Entry 3OYB (X-ray diffraction, 2.54 A resolution); this record covers chains A and D of the 4 polymer chains in the assembly.

Chain A:
Name: PFV integrase
Organism: Human spumaretrovirus
Reference sequence: P14350 (POL_FOAMV); residues 1-392 here correspond to UniProt positions 752-1143 (UniProt number = residue number + 751)
Chain sequence (395 residues; row label = number of the first residue in the row; numbers below 1 keep their minus sign (Gly-2 is residue -2)):
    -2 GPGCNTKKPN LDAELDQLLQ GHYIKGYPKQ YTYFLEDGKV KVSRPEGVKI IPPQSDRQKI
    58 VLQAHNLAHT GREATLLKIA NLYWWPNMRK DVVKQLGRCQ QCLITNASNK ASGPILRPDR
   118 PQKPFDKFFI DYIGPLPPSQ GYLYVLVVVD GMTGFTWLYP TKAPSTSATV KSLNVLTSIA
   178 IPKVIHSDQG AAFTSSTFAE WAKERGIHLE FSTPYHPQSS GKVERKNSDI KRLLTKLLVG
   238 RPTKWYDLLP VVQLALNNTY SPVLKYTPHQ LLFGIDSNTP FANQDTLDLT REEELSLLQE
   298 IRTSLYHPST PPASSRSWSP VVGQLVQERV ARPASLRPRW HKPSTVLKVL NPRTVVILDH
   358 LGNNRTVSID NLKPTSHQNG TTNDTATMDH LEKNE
Unresolved in the structure: -2 to 7, 376-392
Differences from the reference sequence: expression tag (-2 to 0); variant Ser217 (Gly968 in P14350), Gly218 (Ser969 in P14350)
UniProt features mapped onto this chain:
  - binding site (Mg(2+)): Asp123, Asp185
Bound ions: Zn2+: His62, His66, Cys96, Cys99; Mg2+ site 1: Asp128, Asp185 (together with magnesium); Mg2+ site 2: Asp128, Glu221 (together with magnesium)
Ligand contacts: magnesium (ZZX; (6S)-2-(3-chloro-4-fluorobenzyl)-8-ethyl-10-hydroxy-N,6-dimethyl-1,9-dioxo-1,2,6,7,8,9-hexahydropyrazino[1',2':1,5]pyrrolo[2,3-d]pyridazine-4-carboxamide): Asp128, Tyr129, Asp185, Gln186, Gly187, Tyr212, Pro214, Gln215, Glu221
Reported in the primary citation:
  - Mg2+ coordination: Asp128, Asp185, Glu221
  - catalytic residues: Asp128, Asp185, Glu221
  - binding site for magnesium: Gly187, Tyr212, Pro214
  - conformationally variable residues (loop rearrangement, side-chain flip): Tyr212, Ala328
  - contacts within the chain: Ser209-Ser217, Asp128-Asn224 (hydrogen bond), Tyr212-Ala328
  - mutagenesis - S217H (Kd 200 nM): decreased binding to magnesium
  - mutagenesis - N224H (Kd 25 nM): unchanged binding to magnesium
  - mutagenesis - S217Q, N224H: decreased catalytic activity
  - mutagenesis - S217H: increased catalytic activity

Chain D:
Molecule: 17-nt DNA strand
Sequence (17 nucleotides; numbered 1 to 17; the number before each row is that of its first residue):
     1 TGCGAAATTC CATGACA

Interface between chain A and chain D:
Residue-residue contacts - 8 pairs, chain A then chain D:
  Glu221(A) - DC16(D)  sugar contact
  Arg222(A) - DG14(D)  base contact
  Arg222(A) - DA15(D)  base contact
  Arg222(A) - DC16(D)  base contact
  Asn224(A) - DC16(D)  phosphate contact
  Ser225(A) - DC16(D)  sugar contact
  Lys228(A) - DA17(D)  salt bridge to the phosphate
  Lys262(A) - DT9(D)  salt bridge to the phosphate
Also at the interface, not in a pair above, chain A (8 interface residues in all): Tyr129, Ile130

Overview:
8 residues of chain A and 5 residues of chain D are in contact; the contacts include 2 salt bridges. Polar
contacts include Lys228(A)-DA17(D) and Lys262(A)-DT9(D). Magnesium is bound between chain A and chain D. The
paper reports catalytic residues Asp128(A), Asp185(A) and Glu221(A); S217Q and N224H of chain A reduce
catalytic activity.
Here chain A is PFV integrase (Human spumaretrovirus) and chain D is a 17-nt DNA strand. Entry 3OYB (Crystal
structure of the Prototype Foamy Virus (PFV) intasome in complex with magnesium and the INSTI ...) was
determined by X-ray diffraction together with 3OYA, 3OYC, 3OYD, 3OYE, 3OYF, 3OYG and 4 further entries from
the same study.
